3QO2 - chains A and P; structure by X-ray diffraction, 2.49 A resolution.

Chain A:
Molecule: M-phase phosphoprotein 8
Organism: Homo sapiens
Reference sequence: Q99549 (MPP8_HUMAN); residues 55-116 here = UniProt positions 55-116
Sequence (64 residues; row label = number of the first residue in the row; note: 55 numbers in that range are skipped by the numbering (no residue carries them; nothing is unmodelled there); numbers below 1 keep their minus sign (His-2 is residue -2)):
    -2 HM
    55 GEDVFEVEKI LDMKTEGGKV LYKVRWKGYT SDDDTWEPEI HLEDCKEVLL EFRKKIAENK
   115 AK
Disordered / not traced: -2, 115-116
Sequence notes: expression tag (-2 to -1)
UniProt features mapped onto this chain:
  - region: Trp80 to Asp87 (Histone H3K9me3 binding)
  - site: Phe59 (Interaction with histone H3K9me3)
  - modified residue: Ser85 (Phosphoserine)
  - mutagenesis: Trp80 (W80A: Abolishes interaction with histone H3K9me3 and prevents recruitment of the HUSH complex to heterochromatin. Impaired ability to mediate silencing of unintegrated retroviral DNA)
From the paper describing this entry:
  - self-association interface (contacts with another copy of this molecule); pairs are residue here / residue on that copy: Asp66-Thr69
  - contacts within the chain: Arg79-Asp88 (salt bridge), Thr84-Asp86, Ser85-Asp86, Trp80-Thr89 (hydrogen bond), Glu91-His95, Thr89-Glu91
  - post-translational modification sites: Tyr83, Thr84, Ser85 (citing earlier work)
  - specificity-determining residues: Glu101

Chain P:
Molecule: Histone H3 peptide
Sequence (15 residues; numbered 1 to 15; the number before each row is that of its first residue):
     1 ARTKQTARKS TGGKA
Modified positions: Lys9 (n-trimethyllysine; M3L)

Chain A / chain P interface:
Pairs across the interface (37; chain A residue first):
  Met-1(A) - Thr6(P)
  Glu56(A) - Arg8(P)  hydrogen bond (backbone-side chain)
  Asp57(A) - Ala7(P)
  Asp57(A) - Arg8(P)
  Asp57(A) - Lys9(P)  hydrogen bond (backbone-backbone)
  Val58(A) - Thr6(P)
  Val58(A) - Ala7(P)
  Phe59(A) - Thr6(P)
  Phe59(A) - Ala7(P)  hydrogen bond (backbone-backbone)
  Phe59(A) - Lys9(P)
  Glu60(A) - Gln5(P)
  Glu60(A) - Thr6(P)
  Val61(A) - Gln5(P)  hydrogen bond (backbone-backbone)
  Val61(A) - Ala7(P)  hydrophobic
  Trp80(A) - Ala7(P)
  Trp80(A) - Arg8(P)
  Trp80(A) - Lys9(P)
  Tyr83(A) - Lys9(P)
  Thr89(A) - Ser10(P)
  Glu91(A) - Arg8(P)
  Glu91(A) - Lys9(P)
  Glu91(A) - Ser10(P)  hydrogen bond
  His95(A) - Ala7(P)
  His95(A) - Arg8(P)  hydrogen bond (side chain-backbone)
  His95(A) - Ser10(P)
  Leu96(A) - Ala7(P)  hydrophobic
  Asp98(A) - Lys4(P)
  Asp98(A) - Gln5(P)
  Asp98(A) - Thr6(P)  hydrogen bond (backbone-backbone)
  Cys99(A) - Gln5(P)
  Cys99(A) - Thr6(P)  hydrogen bond (side chain-backbone)
  Lys100(A) - Gln5(P)
  Glu101(A) - Ala1(P)
  Glu101(A) - Arg2(P)  hydrogen bond (side chain-backbone)
  Glu101(A) - Thr3(P)  hydrogen bond (side chain-backbone)
  Glu101(A) - Gln5(P)  hydrogen bond
  Val102(A) - Gln5(P)
Interface residues without a listed pair, chain A (21 interface residues in all): Asp87, Trp90, Pro92
Interface residues without a listed pair, chain P (11 interface residues in all): Thr11
Interface features reported in the paper:
  - residue pairs: Phe59(A)-Lys9(P) (hydrophobic contact), Val61(A)-Ala7(P) (hydrophobic contact), Trp80(A)-Ala7(P) (hydrophobic contact), Trp80(A)-Lys9(P) (hydrophobic contact), Tyr83(A)-Lys9(P) (hydrophobic contact), Asp87(A)-Lys9(P), Glu91(A)-Ser10(P) (hydrogen bond), Leu96(A)-Ala7(P) (hydrophobic contact), Asp98(A)-Thr6(P) (hydrogen bond), Cys99(A)-Thr6(P) (hydrogen bond), Cys99(A)-Ala7(P) (hydrophobic contact), Glu101(A)-Arg2(P) (hydrogen bond), Glu101(A)-Thr3(P) (hydrogen bond), Glu101(A)-Gln5(P) (hydrogen bond)
  - interface residues, chain A: Phe59(A), His95(A)

Overview:
Chain A and chain P form an interface of 21 and 11 residues respectively, with 11 hydrogen bonds. Polar
contacts include Glu56(A)-Arg8(P), Glu91(A)-Ser10(P) and His95(A)-Arg8(P). The authors report hydrophobic
contacts between Phe59(A) and Lys9(P), Val61(A) and Ala7(P) and Trp80(A) and Ala7(P) among others; a contact
between Asp87(A) and Lys9(P); hydrogen bonds between Glu91(A) and Ser10(P), Asp98(A) and Thr6(P) and Cys99(A)
and Thr6(P) among others. From the paper: interface residues Phe59(A) and His95(A); the specificity
determinant Glu101(A).
Here chain A is M-phase phosphoprotein 8 (Homo sapiens) and chain P is Histone H3 peptide. Entry 3QO2
(Structural insights for MPP8 chromodomain interaction with histone H3 lysine 9) was determined by X-ray
diffraction.
